6K1J - chains B and J of the 10 polymer chains in the assembly; structure by X-ray diffraction, 2.85 A resolution.

Chain B:
Protein: Histone H4
Source organism: Homo sapiens
UniProtKB: P62805 (H4_HUMAN); residues 0-102 here correspond to UniProt positions 1-103 (UniProt number = residue number + 1)
Amino-acid sequence (106 residues; row label = number of the first residue in the row; numbers below 1 keep their minus sign (Gly-3 is residue -3)):
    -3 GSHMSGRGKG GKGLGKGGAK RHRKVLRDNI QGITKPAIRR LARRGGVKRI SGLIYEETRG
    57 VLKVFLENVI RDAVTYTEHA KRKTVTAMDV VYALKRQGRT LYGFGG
Disordered / not traced: -3 to 20
Differences from the reference sequence: expression tag (-3 to -1)
UniProt features mapped onto this chain:
  - DNA-binding region: Lys16 to Lys20
  - modified residue: Ser1 (N-acetylserine), Arg3 (Asymmetric dimethylarginine), Lys5 (N6-(2-hydroxyisobutyryl)lysine), Lys8 (N6-(2-hydroxyisobutyryl)lysine), Lys12 (N6-(2-hydroxyisobutyryl)lysine), Lys16 (N6-(2-hydroxyisobutyryl)lysine), Lys20 (N6,N6,N6-trimethyllysine), Lys31 (N6-(2-hydroxyisobutyryl)lysine), Lys44 (N6-(2-hydroxyisobutyryl)lysine), Ser47 (Phosphoserine), Tyr51 (Phosphotyrosine), Lys59 (N6-(2-hydroxyisobutyryl)lysine), Lys77 (N6-(2-hydroxyisobutyryl)lysine), Lys79 (N6-(2-hydroxyisobutyryl)lysine), Thr80 (Phosphothreonine), Tyr88 (Phosphotyrosine), Lys91 (N6-(2-hydroxyisobutyryl)lysine)
  - cross-link (Glycyl lysine isopeptide (Lys-Gly)): Lys12 (interchain with G-Cter in SUMO2), Lys20 (interchain with G-Cter in SUMO2), Lys31 (interchain with G-Cter in SUMO2), Lys59 (interchain with G-Cter in SUMO2), Lys79 (interchain with G-Cter in SUMO2), Lys91 (interchain with G-Cter in SUMO2)

Chain J:
Molecule: 145-nt DNA strand
Source organism: Homo sapiens
Sequence (145 nucleotides; numbered -72 to 72; the number before each row is that of its first residue; numbers below 1 keep their minus sign (DA-72 is residue -72)):
   -72 ATCAATATCC ACCTGCAGAT ACTACCAAAA GTGTATTTGG AAACTGCTCC ATCAAAAGGC
   -12 ATGTTCAGCT GATTCAGCTG AACATGCCTT TTGATGGAGC AGTTTCCAAA TACACTTTTG
    48 GTAGTATCTG CAGGTGGATA TTGAT
Bound ions: Mn2+ site 1 near DG26 (its only coordinating residue here); Mn2+ site 2 near DG47 (its only coordinating residue here); Mn2+ site 3 near DG60 (its only coordinating residue here)

How chain B and chain J interact:
Contacting residue pairs - 13 pairs, chain B then chain J:
  Arg23(B) - DT16(J)  phosphate contact
  Arg23(B) - DT17(J)  salt bridge to the phosphate
  Arg35(B) - DA8(J)  salt bridge to the phosphate
  Arg45(B) - DA8(J)  phosphate contact
  Ile46(B) - DG7(J)  sugar contact
  Ile46(B) - DA8(J)  hydrogen bond to the phosphate
  Ser47(B) - DG7(J)  phosphate contact
  Gly48(B) - DG7(J)  hydrogen bond to the phosphate
  Arg78(B) - DC27(J)  phosphate contact
  Lys79(B) - DG26(J)  phosphate contact
  Lys79(B) - DC27(J)  hydrogen bond to the phosphate
  Thr80(B) - DG26(J)  sugar contact
  Thr80(B) - DC27(J)  hydrogen bond to the phosphate
Interface residues without a listed pair, chain B (13 interface residues in all): Val21, Arg39, Lys44, Lys77
Interface residues without a listed pair, chain J (9 interface residues in all): DT6, DA9, DA28

Overview:
Chain B and chain J form an interface of 13 and 9 residues respectively, with 4 hydrogen bonds and 2 salt
bridges. Polar pairs include Ile46(B)-DA8(J), Gly48(B)-DG7(J) and Lys79(B)-DC27(J). Curated annotation
(UniProt) lists a DNA-binding region on chain B.
Here chain B is Histone H4 and chain J is a 145-nt DNA strand, both from Homo sapiens. Entry 6K1J (Human
nucleosome core particle with H2A.X variant) was determined by X-ray diffraction, deposited together with
6IPU, 6JXD, 6K1I and 6K1K.
